Entry 8ZNO (electron microscopy, 3.02 A resolution); this record covers chains M and N of the 20 polymer chains in the assembly.

== Chain M ==
Name: Mitochondrial-processing peptidase subunit alpha
Source organism: Arachis hypogaea
Reference sequence: A0A445DY18 (A0A445DY18_ARAHY); residues 55-514 here = UniProt positions 55-514
Sequence (460 residues; numbered 55 to 514; the number before each row is that of its first residue):
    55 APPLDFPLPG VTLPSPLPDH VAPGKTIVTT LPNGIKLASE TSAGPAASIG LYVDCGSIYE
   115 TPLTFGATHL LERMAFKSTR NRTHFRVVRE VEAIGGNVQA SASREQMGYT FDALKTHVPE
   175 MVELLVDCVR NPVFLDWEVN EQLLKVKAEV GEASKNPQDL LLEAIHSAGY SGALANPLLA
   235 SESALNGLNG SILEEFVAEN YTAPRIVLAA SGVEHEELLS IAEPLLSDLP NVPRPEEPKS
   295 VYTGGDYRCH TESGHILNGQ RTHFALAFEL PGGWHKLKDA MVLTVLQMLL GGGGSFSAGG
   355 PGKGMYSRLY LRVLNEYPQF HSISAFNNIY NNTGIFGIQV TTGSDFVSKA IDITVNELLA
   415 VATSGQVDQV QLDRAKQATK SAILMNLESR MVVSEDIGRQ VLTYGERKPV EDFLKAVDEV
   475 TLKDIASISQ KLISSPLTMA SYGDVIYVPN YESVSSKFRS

== Chain N ==
Name: Mitochondrial-processing peptidase subunit beta
Source organism: Arachis hypogaea
Reference sequence: A0A445CDV5 (A0A445CDV5_ARAHY); residue numbers follow UniProt; this construct covers 44-530
Sequence (487 residues; each row starts with the number of its first residue):
    44 SPPPPNAMVY DRLAEAVKAK LRQLENPDPR FLKYGSPRPT LTDHTRILAA PETRVTTLPN
   104 GLRVATESSL AARTATVGVW IDAGSRFETE ESNGTAHFLE HMIFKGTEKR NARELEEEIE
   164 NMGGHLNAYT SREQTTYYAK VADKDVPKAL DILADILQNS RFDENRISRE RDVILREMEE
   224 VEGQTEEVIF DHLHATAFQY TPLGRTILGP AQNIKTITKD HLQNYIQTHY TAPRMVIAAS
   284 GAVKHEDIVE QVKKLFTKLS TDPTTASQLV AKEPAIFTGS EVRMLDDEIP LAQFAVAFEG
   344 ASWKDPDSIA LMVMQAMLGS WNKTAGGGKH MGSELAQRVG INEVAESMMA FNTNYKDTGL
   404 FGVYAVAKPD CLDDLSYAIM YETTKLAYRV SDDDVTRARN QLKSSLLLYI DGTSPVAEDI
   464 GRQLLTYGRR IPFAELFARI DAVDASTIKR VANRFIYDKD IAIAAMGPIQ RLPDYNWFRR
   524 RTYWNRY
Ion coordination: Zn2+: His140, His144, Glu220

== How chain M and chain N interact ==
Pairs across the interface (117):
  Pro56(M) - Pro349(N)
  Pro56(M) - Arg482(N)  hydrogen bond (backbone-side chain)
  Pro57(M) - Lys347(N)
  Pro57(M) - Arg482(N)
  Leu58(M) - Trp346(N)
  Leu58(M) - Lys347(N)
  Leu58(M) - Asp348(N)
  Leu58(M) - Ser351(N)
  Leu58(M) - Tyr470(N)  hydrophobic
  Leu58(M) - Arg472(N)  hydrogen bond (backbone-side chain)
  Leu58(M) - Ile474(N)
  Leu58(M) - Arg482(N)
  Asp59(M) - Lys347(N)
  Asp59(M) - Tyr470(N)
  Asp59(M) - Arg472(N)
  Phe60(M) - Arg482(N)  hydrogen bond (backbone-side chain)
  Pro61(M) - Arg472(N)
  Pro61(M) - Glu478(N)
  Leu62(M) - Glu478(N)
  Leu62(M) - Arg482(N)
  Val65(M) - Ala481(N)  hydrophobic
  Thr66(M) - Ala477(N)
  Pro68(M) - Thr88(N)
  Pro68(M) - Ala92(N)  hydrophobic
  Ser69(M) - Ala92(N)
  Pro70(M) - Ala93(N)
  Leu71(M) - Ala92(N)  hydrophobic
  Leu71(M) - Ala93(N)
  Leu71(M) - Glu95(N)
  Asp73(M) - Glu95(N)
  Asp73(M) - Arg97(N)  salt bridge
  Asp73(M) - Ser111(N)  hydrogen bond
  Asp73(M) - Ser112(N)
  Asp73(M) - Leu113(N)  hydrogen bond (backbone-backbone)
  His74(M) - Leu113(N)
  Val75(M) - Ala114(N)
  Pro99(M) - Ile90(N)
  Ala100(M) - Leu451(N)  hydrophobic
  Arg134(M) - Gln66(N)  hydrogen bond
  Asn135(M) - Pro70(N)
  Asn135(M) - Asp71(N)  hydrogen bond (side chain-backbone)
  Arg136(M) - Phe74(N)  hydrogen bond (side chain-backbone)
  Arg136(M) - Leu75(N)
  His138(M) - Gly369(N)
  His138(M) - Gly370(N)
  His138(M) - His373(N)
  Phe139(M) - His373(N)
  Arg140(M) - Leu75(N)
  Arg140(M) - Pro80(N)
  Val142(M) - His373(N)
  Arg143(M) - Pro80(N)
  Arg143(M) - His373(N)
  Arg143(M) - Gly375(N)
  Arg143(M) - Gln380(N)
  Arg143(M) - Arg440(N)
  Glu144(M) - Gly78(N)
  Glu144(M) - Pro80(N)
  Glu146(M) - Met374(N)
  Glu146(M) - Gly375(N)
  Glu146(M) - Gln444(N)
  Ala147(M) - Ser79(N)
  Ala147(M) - Pro80(N)
  Ala147(M) - Asn443(N)  hydrogen bond (backbone-side chain)
  Ile148(M) - Ser447(N)  hydrogen bond (backbone-side chain)
  Gly149(M) - Ser447(N)
  Ala167(M) - Leu451(N)
  Leu168(M) - Leu450(N)  hydrophobic
  Leu168(M) - Leu451(N)  hydrophobic
  Thr170(M) - His87(N)  hydrogen bond
  Thr170(M) - Arg89(N)
  Thr170(M) - Ile90(N)
  Pro173(M) - Tyr77(N)  hydrophobic
  Glu174(M) - Tyr77(N)
  Glu177(M) - Phe74(N)
  Glu177(M) - Leu75(N)
  Glu177(M) - Lys76(N)
  Glu177(M) - Tyr77(N)  hydrogen bond (side chain-backbone)
  Glu177(M) - Gly78(N)
  Asp181(M) - Phe74(N)
  Arg184(M) - Arg73(N)
  Val187(M) - Lys63(N)
  Val187(M) - Gln66(N)
  Phe188(M) - Lys63(N)
  Leu189(M) - Lys63(N)
  Leu189(M) - Leu67(N)  hydrophobic
  Lys199(M) - Lys366(N)
  Pro278(M) - Arg73(N)  hydrogen bond (backbone-side chain)
  Leu279(M) - Arg73(N)
  Asp282(M) - Arg73(N)  salt bridge
  Gly354(M) - Leu169(N)
  Pro355(M) - Glu159(N)
  Pro355(M) - Ile162(N)  hydrophobic
  Pro355(M) - Leu169(N)
  Gly356(M) - Glu163(N)
  Gly356(M) - His168(N)
  Gly358(M) - Glu163(N)
  Tyr360(M) - Arg156(N)
  Tyr360(M) - Glu159(N)  hydrogen bond
  Tyr360(M) - Glu160(N)
  Arg428(M) - Glu163(N)
  Arg428(M) - Asn164(N)  hydrogen bond
  Gln431(M) - Asn164(N)
  Gln431(M) - Met165(N)
  Ala432(M) - Glu163(N)
  Ser435(M) - Met165(N)
  Ser435(M) - Gly166(N)  hydrogen bond (side chain-backbone)
  Leu438(M) - Arg116(N)
  Met439(M) - Lys183(N)
  Met439(M) - Val184(N)
  Glu442(M) - Thr117(N)  hydrogen bond
  Glu442(M) - Asp454(N)
  Glu442(M) - Thr456(N)  hydrogen bond
  Ser443(M) - Asp454(N)
  Arg444(M) - Leu451(N)  hydrogen bond (side chain-backbone)
  Arg444(M) - Asp454(N)  salt bridge
  Glu465(M) - Arg116(N)  salt bridge
  Leu468(M) - Arg116(N)
Interface residues without a listed pair, chain M (73 interface residues in all): Ala55, Pro72, Asn151, Asp166, Lys169, His171, Val180, Asn185, Ile275, Lys357, Val464
Interface residues without a listed pair, chain N (74 interface residues in all): Pro82, Leu91, Pro94, Phe147, Gly167, Asn170, Ile453, Gly455

== In short ==
73 residues of chain M face 74 of chain N across their interface; the contacts include 19 hydrogen bonds and 4
salt bridges. Among the polar pairs are Asp73(M)-Arg97(N), Asp282(M)-Arg73(N) and Arg444(M)-Asp454(N). The
Zn2+ site is built by His140(N), His144(N) and Glu220(N).
Chain M is Mitochondrial-processing peptidase subunit alpha and chain N is Mitochondrial-processing peptidase
subunit beta, both from Arachis hypogaea; the structure, Cryo-EM structure of Arachis hypogaea bc1 complex,
was determined by electron microscopy.
